5IM0 - chains A and B; structure by X-ray diffraction, 1.70 A resolution.

# Chain A
Name: Heterogeneous nuclear ribonucleoprotein D0
From: Homo sapiens
UniProtKB: Q14103 (HNRPD_HUMAN), isoform Q14103-2; residue numbers follow UniProt; this construct covers 71-156
Sequence (87 residues; row label = number of the first residue in the row):
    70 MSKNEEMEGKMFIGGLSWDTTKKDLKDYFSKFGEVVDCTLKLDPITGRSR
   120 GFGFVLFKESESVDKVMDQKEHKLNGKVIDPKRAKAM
Disordered / not traced: 70-75, 155-156
Sequence notes: expression tag (70); conflict Mse-76 (Asp in Q14103)
Modified positions: Mse-70, Mse-76, Mse-156 (selenomethionine); Mse-80, Mse-136 (selenomethionine; parent Met)
Curated features (UniProtKB/Swiss-Prot):
  - modified residue: Ser-71 (Phosphoserine)
  - cross-link: Lys-72 (Glycyl lysine isopeptide (Lys-Gly) (interchain with G-Cter in SUMO2))

# Chain B
Name: Heterogeneous nuclear ribonucleoprotein D0
From: Homo sapiens
UniProtKB: Q14103 (HNRPD_HUMAN), isoform Q14103-2; residues 77-156 here = UniProt positions 77-156
Sequence (82 residues; row label = number of the first residue in the row):
    76 MEGKMFIGGLSWDTTKKDLKDYFSKFGEVVDCTLKLDPITGRSRGFGFVL
   126 FKESESVDKVMDQKEHKLNGKVIDPKRAKAMA
Sequence notes: expression tag (76, 157)
Modified positions: Mse-76 (selenomethionine); Mse-80, Mse-136, Mse-156 (selenomethionine; parent Met)

# Interface between chain A and chain B
Pairs across the interface (12):
  Mse-136(A) / Arg-152(B)
  Mse-136(A) / Lys-154(B)
  Mse-136(A) / Ala-155(B)
  Asp-137(A) / Mse-136(B)
  Asp-137(A) / Lys-151(B)  salt bridge
  Asp-137(A) / Arg-152(B)  hydrogen bond (backbone-side chain)
  Gln-138(A) / Arg-152(B)
  Gln-138(A) / Lys-154(B)  hydrogen bond (backbone-side chain)
  Lys-139(A) / Asp-133(B)  salt bridge
  Lys-139(A) / Arg-152(B)
  Lys-139(A) / Lys-154(B)  hydrogen bond (backbone-side chain)
  Arg-152(A) / Ala-155(B)  hydrogen bond (side chain-backbone)
Other interface residues (no listed pair), chain A (6 interface residues in all): Glu-140
Other interface residues (no listed pair), chain B (8 interface residues in all): Mse-156, Ala-157

# Overview
The interface between chain A and chain B involves 6 residues on one side and 8 on the other, with 4 hydrogen
bonds and 2 salt bridges. Polar pairs include Asp-137(A)/Lys-151(B), Lys-139(A)/Asp-133(B) and
Asp-137(A)/Arg-152(B).
Here chain A is Heterogeneous nuclear ribonucleoprotein D0 and chain B is Heterogeneous nuclear
ribonucleoprotein D0, both from Homo sapiens. Entry 5IM0 (Crystal structure of the RNA recognition motif of
mRNA decay regulator AUF1) was determined by X-ray diffraction.
